PDB entry 9CJC | electron microscopy, 2.04 A resolution | chains A and D of the 4 polymer chains in the assembly

Chain A:
Molecule: Nitrogenase molybdenum-iron protein alpha chain
Organism: Azotobacter vinelandii
Notes: EC 1.18.6.1
UniProtKB: P07328 (NIFD_AZOVI); numbering as in UniProt (aligned over 1-492)
Sequence (492 residues; numbered 1 to 492; the number before each row is that of its first residue):
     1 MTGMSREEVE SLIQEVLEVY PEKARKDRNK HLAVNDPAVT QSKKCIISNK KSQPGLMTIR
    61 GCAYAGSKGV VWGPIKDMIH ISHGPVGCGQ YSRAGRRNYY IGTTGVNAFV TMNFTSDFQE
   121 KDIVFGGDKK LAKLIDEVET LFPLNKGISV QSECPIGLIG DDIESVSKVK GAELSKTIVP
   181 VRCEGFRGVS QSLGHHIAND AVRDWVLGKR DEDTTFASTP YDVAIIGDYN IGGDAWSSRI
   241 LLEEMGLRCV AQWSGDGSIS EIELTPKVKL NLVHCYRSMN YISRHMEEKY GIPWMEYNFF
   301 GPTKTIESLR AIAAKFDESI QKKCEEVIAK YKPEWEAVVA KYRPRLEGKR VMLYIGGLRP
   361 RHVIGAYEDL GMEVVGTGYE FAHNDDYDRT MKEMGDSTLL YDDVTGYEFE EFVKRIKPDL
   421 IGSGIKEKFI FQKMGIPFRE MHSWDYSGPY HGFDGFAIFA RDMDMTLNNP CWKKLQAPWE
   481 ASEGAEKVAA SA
Disordered / not traced: 1-3, 481-492
Metal / ion sites: fe(8)-S(7) cluster Fe: C62, C88, C154 (shared with 3 residues of chain B); Fe ion near C275 (its only coordinating residue here)
Residues lining bound ligands:
  - fe(8)-S(7) cluster (CLF): C62, Y64, P85, V86, G87, C88, Y91, E153, C154, G185
  - 3-hydroxy-3-carboxy-adipic acid (HCA): A65, G95, R96, Q191, E380, G424, I425, H442
  - ICS (iron-sulfur-molybdenum cluster with interstitial carbon): V70, R96, H195, Y229, I231, C275, R277, S278, I355, G356, G357, L358, R359, P360, F381, M441, H442
Curated features (UniProtKB/Swiss-Prot):
  - binding site ([8Fe-7S] cluster): C62, C88, C154
  - binding site ([7Fe-Mo-9S-C-homocitryl] cluster): C275, H442
  - mutagenesis: H195 (H195Q: No nitrogenase activity)

Chain D:
Molecule: Nitrogenase molybdenum-iron protein beta chain
Organism: Azotobacter vinelandii
Notes: EC 1.18.6.1
UniProtKB: P07329 (NIFK_AZOVI); residue numbers follow UniProt; this construct covers 1-523
Sequence (523 residues; each row starts with the number of its first residue):
     1 MSQQVDKIKA SYPLFLDQDY KDMLAKKRDG FEEKYPQDKI DEVFQWTTTK EYQELNFQRE
    61 ALTVNPAKAC QPLGAVLCAL GFEKTMPYVH GSQGCVAYFR SYFNRHFREP VSCVSDSMTE
   121 DAAVFGGQQN MKDGLQNCKA TYKPDMIAVS TTCMAEVIGD DLNAFINNSK KEGFIPDEFP
   181 VPFAHTPSFV GSHVTGWDNM FEGIARYFTL KSMDDKVVGS NKKINIVPGF ETYLGNFRVI
   241 KRMLSEMGVG YSLLSDPEEV LDTPADGQFR MYAGGTTQEE MKDAPNALNT VLLQPWHLEK
   301 TKKFVEGTWK HEVPKLNIPM GLDWTDEFLM KVSEISGQPI PASLTKERGR LVDMMTDSHT
   361 WLHGKRFALW GDPDFVMGLV KFLLELGCEP VHILCHNGNK RWKKAVDAIL AASPYGKNAT
   421 VYIGKDLWHL RSLVFTDKPD FMIGNSYGKF IQRDTLHKGK EFEVPLIRIG FPIFDRHHLH
   481 RSTTLGYEGA MQILTTLVNS ILERLDEETR GMQATDYNHD LVR
Disordered / not traced: 1
Metal / ion sites: fe(8)-S(7) cluster Fe: C70, C95, C153 (shared with 3 residues of chain C); Fe ion site 1: R108, E109 (shared with 2 residues of chain B); Fe ion site 2: D353, D357 (shared with 2 residues of chain B)
Residues lining bound ligands: fe(8)-S(7) cluster (CLF): C70, P72, S92, G94, C95, Y98, F99, T152, C153, S188
Curated features (UniProtKB/Swiss-Prot):
  - binding site ([8Fe-7S] cluster): C70, C95, C153, S188
What the authors report for this chain:
  - conformationally variable residues (side-chain flip): Q93

Chain A / chain D interface:
Residue-residue contacts - 47 pairs, chain A then chain D:
  R93(A) with L521(D)
  A94(A) with L521(D), hydrophobic
  R97(A) with N518(D); D520(D), salt bridge
  Y99(A) with Y517(D); N518(D), hydrogen bond; D520(D), hydrogen bond
  Y100(A) with Y517(D)
  G102(A) with Q513(D)
  T103(A) with M512(D); Q513(D), hydrogen bond
  T104(A) with M512(D)
  N107(A) with Q513(D)
  F429(A) with D357(D)
  Q432(A) with T356(D); D357(D)
  K433(A) with D353(D), salt bridge
  R439(A) with T360(D)
  Y446(A) with W361(D); V522(D); R523(D)
  M465(A) with T360(D); H363(D)
  T466(A) with H359(D), hydrogen bond
  N469(A) with H359(D); H363(D)
  P470(A) with E385(D); G387(D); Y415(D)
  C471(A) with T356(D)
  K474(A) with L322(D); D323(D), salt bridge; R348(D), hydrogen bond (backbone-side chain); V352(D)
  L475(A) with V352(D), hydrophobic
  Q476(A) with R348(D)
  A477(A) with R348(D)
  P478(A) with D326(D); M330(D), hydrophobic; R348(D)
  W479(A) with D326(D); M330(D), hydrophobic; I340(D), hydrophobic; T345(D), hydrogen bond; R348(D); Y487(D)
  E480(A) with T345(D)
Interface residues without a listed pair, chain A (31 interface residues in all): G95, I101, W236, N468, W472
Interface residues without a listed pair, chain D (32 interface residues in all): L329, M355, L384, L386, D516

In short:
31 residues of chain A and 32 residues of chain D are in contact, with 6 hydrogen bonds and 3 salt bridges.
Polar contacts include R97(A)-D520(D), K433(A)-D353(D) and K474(A)-D323(D). Bound to chain A: compound ICS,
3-hydroxy-3-carboxy-adipic acid and fe(8)-S(7) cluster. Ligands of chain D: fe(8)-S(7) cluster. From the
paper: conformational variability at Q93(D).
Here chain A is Nitrogenase molybdenum-iron protein alpha chain and chain D is Nitrogenase molybdenum-iron
protein beta chain, both from Azotobacter vinelandii. Entry 9CJC (CryoEM structure of nitrogenase MoFe-protein
20 minute time point under alkaline turnover) was determined by electron microscopy together with 9CJB, 9CJD,
9CJE and 9CJF from the same study.
